PDB entry 8B5P | X-ray diffraction, 1.40 A resolution | chains A and B

[Chain A]
Protein: 14-3-3 protein sigma
From: Homo sapiens
UniProt: P31947 (1433S_HUMAN); residues 1-231 here = UniProt positions 1-231
Chain sequence (236 residues; row label = number of the first residue in the row; numbers below 1 keep their minus sign (Gly-4 is residue -4)):
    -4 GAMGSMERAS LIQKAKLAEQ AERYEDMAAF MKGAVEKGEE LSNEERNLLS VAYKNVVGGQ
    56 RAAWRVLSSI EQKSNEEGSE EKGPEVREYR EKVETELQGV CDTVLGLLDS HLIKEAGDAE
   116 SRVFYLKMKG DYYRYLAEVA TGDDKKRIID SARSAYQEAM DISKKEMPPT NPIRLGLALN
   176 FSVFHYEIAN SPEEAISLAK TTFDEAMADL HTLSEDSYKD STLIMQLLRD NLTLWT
Differences from the reference sequence: expression tag (-4 to 0); engineered mutation Asn38 (Cys in P31947)
Curated features (UniProtKB/Swiss-Prot):
  - site (Interaction with phosphoserine on interacting protein): Arg56, Arg129
  - modified residue (Phosphoserine): Ser5, Ser74
Metal / ion sites: Mg2+ site 1: Glu35, Glu110, Glu188; Mg2+ site 2: Glu75, Glu161
Residues lining bound ligands: OQ3 (3-bromanyl-5-methanoyl-N-methyl-N-(2-sulfanylethyl)benzamide): Asn42, Ser45, Val46, Lys49, Phe119, Lys122, Pro167, Ile168, Gly171, Leu174, Leu218, Ile219, Leu222
Reported in the primary citation:
  - binding site for OQ3: Lys122

[Chain B]
Protein: Estrogen Related Receptor gamma phosphopeptide
Chain sequence (10 residues; numbered 174 to 183; the number before each row is that of its first residue):
   174 KRRRKSCQAX
Disordered / not traced: 174
Modified positions: Ser179 (phosphoserine; SEP); NH2 (amino group) at position 183
Reported in the primary citation:
  - binding site for OQ3: Cys180

[Interface between chain A and chain B]
Residue-residue contacts - 24 pairs, chain A then chain B:
  Lys49(A) - Cys180(B)  hydrogen bond (side chain-backbone)
  Lys49(A) - Gln181(B)
  Arg56(A) - Arg176(B)
  Arg56(A) - Arg177(B)
  Arg56(A) - Ser179(B)
  Arg60(A) - Arg176(B)
  Arg129(A) - Arg177(B)
  Arg129(A) - Ser179(B)
  Tyr130(A) - Ser179(B)
  Gly171(A) - Cys180(B)
  Leu174(A) - Lys178(B)
  Leu174(A) - Ser179(B)
  Leu174(A) - Cys180(B)
  Asn175(A) - Ser179(B)
  Asn175(A) - Cys180(B)  hydrogen bond (side chain-backbone)
  Val178(A) - Arg177(B)
  Val178(A) - Lys178(B)
  Glu182(A) - Arg177(B)  salt bridge
  Leu222(A) - Lys178(B)
  Asp225(A) - Lys178(B)  salt bridge
  Asn226(A) - Arg177(B)
  Asn226(A) - Lys178(B)  hydrogen bond (side chain-backbone)
  Leu229(A) - Arg175(B)
  Leu229(A) - Arg177(B)
Interface residues without a listed pair, chain A (16 interface residues in all): Glu133, Trp230

[Overview]
16 residues of chain A face 7 of chain B across their interface, with 3 hydrogen bonds and 2 salt bridges.
Among the polar pairs are Glu182(A)-Arg177(B), Asp225(A)-Lys178(B) and Lys49(A)-Cys180(B). Compound OQ3 is
bound between chain A and chain B. From the paper: a binding site for OQ3 at Lys122(A) and Cys180(B).
Chain A is 14-3-3 protein sigma (Homo sapiens) and chain B is Estrogen Related Receptor gamma phosphopeptide;
the structure, Ternary structure of 14-3-3s, ERRg phosphopeptide and dual-reactive compound 10, was determined
by X-ray diffraction, deposited together with 8B2I, 8B2K, 8B4Q, 8BFC, 8BI7, 8BJG, 8BJN and 8BM5.
